8W5J - chains I and K of the 10 polymer chains in the assembly; structure by electron microscopy, 4.40 A resolution (low resolution: residue-level contacts below are approximate; hydrogen-bond / salt-bridge calls are withheld).

[Chain I]
Molecule: Mitochondrial import receptor subunit TOM40
Organism: Saccharomyces cerevisiae (strain ATCC 204508 / S288c)
UniProtKB: P23644 (TOM40_YEAST); residue numbers follow UniProt; this construct covers 1-387
Sequence (387 residues; row label = number of the first residue in the row):
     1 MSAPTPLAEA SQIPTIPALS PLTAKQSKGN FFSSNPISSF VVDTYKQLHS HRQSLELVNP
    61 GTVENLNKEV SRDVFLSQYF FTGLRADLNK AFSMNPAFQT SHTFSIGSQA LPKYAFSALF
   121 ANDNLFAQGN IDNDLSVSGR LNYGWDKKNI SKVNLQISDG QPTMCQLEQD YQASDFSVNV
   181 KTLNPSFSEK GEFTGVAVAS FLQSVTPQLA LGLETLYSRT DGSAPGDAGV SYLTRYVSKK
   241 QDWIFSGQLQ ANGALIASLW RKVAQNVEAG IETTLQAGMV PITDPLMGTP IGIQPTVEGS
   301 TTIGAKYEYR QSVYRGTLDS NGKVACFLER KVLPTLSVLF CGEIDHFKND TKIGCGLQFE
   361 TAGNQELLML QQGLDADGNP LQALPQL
Unresolved in the structure: 1-48, 277-294, 374-387
Residues lining bound ligands: 46E ((2R)-3-{[(S)-(2-aminoethoxy)(hydroxy)phosphoryl]oxy}-2-(tetradecanoyloxy)propyl tetradecanoate): Leu328, Arg330, Val332, Val338

[Chain K]
Molecule: Mitochondrial import receptor subunit TOM5
Organism: Saccharomyces cerevisiae (strain ATCC 204508 / S288c)
UniProtKB: P80967 (TOM5_YEAST); residue numbers follow UniProt; this construct covers 1-50
Sequence (50 residues; numbered 1 to 50; the number before each row is that of its first residue):
     1 MFGLPQQEVS EEEKRAHQEQ TEKTLKQAAY VAAFLWVSPM IWHLVKKQWK
Unresolved in the structure: 1-12, 50

[Interface between chain I and chain K]
Pairs across the interface (10; chain I residue first):
  Arg52(I) - Trp36(K)
  Arg52(I) - Pro39(K)
  Arg52(I) - Met40(K)
  Leu55(I) - Pro39(K)
  Phe201(I) - Leu35(K)
  Leu213(I) - Val31(K)
  Pro225(I) - His17(K)
  Pro225(I) - Gln18(K)
  Gly226(I) - His17(K)
  Gly226(I) - Thr21(K)
Other interface residues (no listed pair), chain I (9 interface residues in all): His51, Val205, Thr215
Other interface residues (no listed pair), chain K (9 interface residues in all): Leu25

[In short]
Chain I and chain K each contribute 9 residues to their interface. Ligands of chain I: compound 46E.
Here chain I is Mitochondrial import receptor subunit TOM40 and chain K is Mitochondrial import receptor
subunit TOM5, both from Saccharomyces cerevisiae (strain ATCC 204508 / S288c). Entry 8W5J (Cryo-EM structure
of the yeast TOM core complex (from TOM-TIM23 complex)) was determined by electron microscopy (same
publication as 8W5K).
